1D1Z - chains C and D of the 4 polymer chains in the assembly; structure by X-ray diffraction, 1.40 A resolution.

[Chain C]
Molecule: Sap SH2 domain
Organism: Homo sapiens
Notes: fragment: sap sh2 domain (residues 1-104)
UniProtKB: O60880 (SH21A_HUMAN); residues 3001-3104 here correspond to UniProt positions 1-104 (UniProt number = residue number - 3000)
Amino-acid sequence (104 residues; row label = number of the first residue in the row):
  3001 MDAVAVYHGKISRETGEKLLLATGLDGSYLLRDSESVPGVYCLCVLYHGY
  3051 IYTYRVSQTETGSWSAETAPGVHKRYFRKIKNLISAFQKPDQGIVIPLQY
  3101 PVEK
Not modelled in the structure: 3001-3003

[Chain D]
Molecule: Sap SH2 domain
Organism: Homo sapiens
Notes: fragment: sap sh2 domain (residues 1-104)
UniProtKB: O60880 (SH21A_HUMAN); residues 4001-4104 here correspond to UniProt positions 1-104 (UniProt number = residue number - 4000)
Amino-acid sequence (104 residues; each row starts with the number of its first residue):
  4001 MDAVAVYHGKISRETGEKLLLATGLDGSYLLRDSESVPGVYCLCVLYHGY
  4051 IYTYRVSQTETGSWSAETAPGVHKRYFRKIKNLISAFQKPDQGIVIPLQY
  4101 PVEK
Not modelled in the structure: 4001-4003

[How chain C and chain D interact]
Pairs across the interface - 18 pairs, chain C then chain D:
  Leu3019(C) - Lys4010(D)
  Ala3022(C) - Gly4009(D)  hydrogen bond (backbone-backbone)
  Ala3022(C) - Lys4010(D)
  Thr3023(C) - His4008(D)
  Thr3023(C) - Gly4009(D)
  Thr3023(C) - Ile4011(D)
  Gly3024(C) - His4008(D)  hydrogen bond (backbone-side chain)
  Gly3024(C) - Glu4103(D)
  Gly3024(C) - Lys4104(D)
  Leu3025(C) - His4008(D)
  Leu3025(C) - Thr4015(D)
  Leu3025(C) - Leu4019(D)  hydrophobic
  Leu3025(C) - Lys4104(D)
  Asp3026(C) - Lys4104(D)  salt bridge
  His3048(C) - Lys4104(D)
  Tyr3100(C) - Thr4015(D)
  Tyr3100(C) - Leu4019(D)
  Lys3104(C) - Glu4035(D)  salt bridge
Other interface residues (no listed pair), chain D (10 interface residues in all): Ser4012

[Overview]
Chain C and chain D form an interface of 9 and 10 residues respectively; the contacts include 2 hydrogen bonds
and 2 salt bridges. Polar contacts include Asp3026(C)-Lys4104(D), Lys3104(C)-Glu4035(D) and
Gly3024(C)-His4008(D).
Both chains are Sap SH2 domain (Homo sapiens). Entry 1D1Z (Crystal structure of the xlp protein sap) was
determined by X-ray diffraction together with 1D4T and 1D4W from the same study.
